Entry 6LFM (electron microscopy, 3.50 A resolution); this record covers chains D and E of the 7 polymer chains in the assembly.

Chain D (and E):
Protein: Interleukin-8
Organism: Homo sapiens
Notes: chain E of this document is another copy of the same molecule, construct and numbering; everything in this record applies to it too
Reference sequence: P10145 (IL8_HUMAN); residues 1-72 here correspond to UniProt positions 28-99 (UniProt number = residue number + 27)
Chain sequence (72 residues; numbered 1 to 72; the number before each row is that of its first residue):
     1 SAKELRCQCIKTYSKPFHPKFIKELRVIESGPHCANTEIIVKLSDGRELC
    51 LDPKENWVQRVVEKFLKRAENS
Not modelled in the structure: 1 (chain E: 1-5)
Disulfide bonds: Cys7-Cys34, Cys9-Cys50

How chain D and chain E interact:
Pairs across the interface (21):
  Lys23(D) - Glu29(E)
  Lys23(D) - Ser30(E)  hydrogen bond (side chain-backbone)
  Lys23(D) - Gly31(E)
  Glu24(D) - Val27(E)
  Leu25(D) - Arg26(E)
  Leu25(D) - Val27(E)  hydrogen bond (backbone-backbone)
  Arg26(D) - Leu25(E)
  Arg26(D) - Arg26(E)
  Val27(D) - Glu24(E)
  Val27(D) - Leu25(E)  hydrogen bond (backbone-backbone)
  Glu29(D) - Lys23(E)  salt bridge
  Thr37(D) - Ala69(E)
  Gln59(D) - Glu70(E)
  Val62(D) - Glu70(E)
  Phe65(D) - Glu29(E)
  Leu66(D) - Glu63(E)
  Leu66(D) - Leu66(E)  hydrophobic
  Ala69(D) - Glu29(E)
  Glu70(D) - Pro53(E)
  Glu70(D) - Gln59(E)  hydrogen bond
  Ser72(D) - Thr37(E)  hydrogen bond (backbone-side chain)
Interface residues without a listed pair, chain D (19 interface residues in all): Ile28, Gly31, Pro53, Lys54, Arg68
Interface residues without a listed pair, chain E (18 interface residues in all): Pro32, Phe65, Ser72

In short:
19 residues of chain D and 18 residues of chain E are in contact; the contacts include 5 hydrogen bonds and 1
salt bridge. Polar pairs include Glu29(D)-Lys23(E), Lys23(D)-Ser30(E) and Glu70(D)-Gln59(E).
Chain D and chain E are both Interleukin-8 (Homo sapiens); the structure, Cryo-EM structure of a class A GPCR,
was determined by electron microscopy (same publication as 6LFL and 6LFO).
